1IX8 - chain A; structure by X-ray diffraction, 2.20 A resolution.

== Chain A ==
Molecule: Aspartate Aminotransferase
Source organism: Escherichia coli
Notes: EC 2.6.1.1
UniProt: P00509 (AAT_ECOLI); the construct has insertions or renumbered stretches relative to UniProt, so the offset changes along the chain: 5-64 = UniProt 1-60; 66-126 = UniProt 61-121; 133-152 = UniProt 123-142; 154-231 = UniProt 143-220; 1 more segments
Sequence (396 residues; row label = number of the first residue in the row; note: 9 numbers in that range are skipped by the numbering (no residue carries them; nothing is unmodelled there)):
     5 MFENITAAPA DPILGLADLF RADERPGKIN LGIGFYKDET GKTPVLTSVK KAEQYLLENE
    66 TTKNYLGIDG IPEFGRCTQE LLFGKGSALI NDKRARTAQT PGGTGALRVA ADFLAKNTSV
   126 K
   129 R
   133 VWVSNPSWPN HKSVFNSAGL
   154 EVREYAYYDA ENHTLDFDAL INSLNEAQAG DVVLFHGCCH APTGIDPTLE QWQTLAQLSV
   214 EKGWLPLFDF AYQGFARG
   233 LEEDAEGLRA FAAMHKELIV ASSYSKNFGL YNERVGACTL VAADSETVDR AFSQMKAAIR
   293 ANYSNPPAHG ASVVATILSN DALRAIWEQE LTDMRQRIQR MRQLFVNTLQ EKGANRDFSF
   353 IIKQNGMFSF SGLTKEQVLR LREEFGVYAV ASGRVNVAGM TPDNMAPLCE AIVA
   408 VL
Covalent attachments: pyridoxal phosphate (PLP) linked to Lys258
Differences from the reference sequence: engineered mutation Phe39 (Val35 in P00509), Ala194 (Asn183 in P00509)
Residues lining bound ligands: pyridoxal phosphate (PLP): Tyr70, Gly107, Gly108, Thr109, Leu112, Trp140, His143, His189, Ala194, Asp222, Ala224, Tyr225, Ser255, Ser257, Arg266
Swiss-Prot annotation at these positions:
  - binding site (L-aspartate): Gly38, Trp140, Arg386
  - modified residue: Lys258 (N6-(pyridoxal phosphate)lysine)

== Summary ==
Pyridoxal phosphate is covalently linked to Lys258. Curated annotation (UniProt) lists 3 L-aspartate-binding
residues.
Chain A is Aspartate Aminotransferase (Escherichia coli); the structure, Aspartate Aminotransferase Active
Site Mutant V39F/N194A, was determined by X-ray diffraction (same publication as 1IX6 and 1IX7).
